7QJD - chains F and E of the 42 polymer chains in the assembly; structure by electron microscopy, 7.10 A resolution (low resolution: residue-level contacts below are approximate; hydrogen-bond / salt-bridge calls are withheld).

== Chain F ==
Molecule: Gamma-tubulin complex component 3
Organism: Homo sapiens
UniProt: Q96CW5 (GCP3_HUMAN); residues 1-907 here = UniProt positions 1-907
Sequence (907 residues; numbered 1 to 907; the number before each row is that of its first residue):
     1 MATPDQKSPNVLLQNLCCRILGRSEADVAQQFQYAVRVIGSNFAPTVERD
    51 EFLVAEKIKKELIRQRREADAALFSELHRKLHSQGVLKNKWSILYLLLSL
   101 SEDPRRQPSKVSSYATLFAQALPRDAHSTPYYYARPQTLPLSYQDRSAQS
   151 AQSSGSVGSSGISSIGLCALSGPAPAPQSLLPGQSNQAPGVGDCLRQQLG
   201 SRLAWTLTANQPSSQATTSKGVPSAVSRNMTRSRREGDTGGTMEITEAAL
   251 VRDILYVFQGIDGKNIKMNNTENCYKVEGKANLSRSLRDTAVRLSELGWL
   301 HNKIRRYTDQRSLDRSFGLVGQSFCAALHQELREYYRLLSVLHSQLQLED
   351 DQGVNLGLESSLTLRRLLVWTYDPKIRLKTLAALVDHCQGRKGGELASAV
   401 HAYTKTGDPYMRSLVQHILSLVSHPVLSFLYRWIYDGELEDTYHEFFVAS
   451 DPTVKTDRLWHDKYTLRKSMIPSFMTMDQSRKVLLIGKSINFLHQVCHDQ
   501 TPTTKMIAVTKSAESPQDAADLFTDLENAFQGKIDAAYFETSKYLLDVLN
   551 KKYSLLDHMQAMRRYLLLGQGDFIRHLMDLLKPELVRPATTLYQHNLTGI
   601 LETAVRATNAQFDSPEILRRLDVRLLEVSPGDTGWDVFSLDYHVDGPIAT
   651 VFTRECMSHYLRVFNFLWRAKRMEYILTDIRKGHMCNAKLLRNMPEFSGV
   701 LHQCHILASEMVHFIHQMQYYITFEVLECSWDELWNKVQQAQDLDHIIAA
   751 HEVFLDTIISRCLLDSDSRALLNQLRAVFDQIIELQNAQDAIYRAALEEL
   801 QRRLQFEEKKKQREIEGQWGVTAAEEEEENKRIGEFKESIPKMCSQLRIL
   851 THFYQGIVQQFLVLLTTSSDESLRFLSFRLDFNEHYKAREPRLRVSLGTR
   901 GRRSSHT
Disordered / not traced: 1-244, 348-361, 506-523, 812-826, 891-907
Curated features (UniProtKB/Swiss-Prot):
  - modified residue: A2 (N-acetylalanine), S113 (Phosphoserine)

== Chain E ==
Molecule: Gamma-tubulin complex component 2
Organism: Homo sapiens
UniProt: Q9BSJ2 (GCP2_HUMAN); numbering as in UniProt (aligned over 1-902)
Sequence (902 residues; row label = number of the first residue in the row):
     1 MSEFRIHHDVNELLSLLRVHGGDGAEVYIDLLQKNRTPYVTTTVSAHSAK
    51 VKIAEFSRTPEDFLKKYDELKSKNTRNLDPLVYLLSKLTEDKETLQYLQQ
   101 NAKERAELAAAAVGSSTTSINVPAAASKISMQELEELRKQLGSVATGSTL
   151 QQSLELKRKMLRDKQNKKNSGQHLPIFPAWVYERPALIGDFLIGAGISTD
   201 TALPIGTLPLASQESAVVEDLLYVLVGVDGRYVSAQPLAGRQSRTFLVDP
   251 NLDLSIRELVHRILPVAASYSAVTRFIEEKSSFEYGQVNHALAAAMRTLV
   301 KEHLILVSQLEQLHRQGLLSLQKLWFYIQPAMRTMDILASLATSVDKGEC
   351 LGGSTLSLLHDRSFSYTGDSQAQELCLYLTKAASAPYFEVLEKWIYRGII
   401 HDPYSEFMVEEHELRKERIQEDYNDKYWDQRYTIVQQQIPSFLQKMADKI
   451 LSTGKYLNVVRECGHDVTCPVAKEIIYTLKERAYVEQIEKAFNYASKVLL
   501 DFLMEEKELVAHLRSIKRYFLMDQGDFFVHFMDLAEEELRKPVEDITPPR
   551 LEALLELALRMSTANTDPFKDDLKIDLMPHDLITQLLRVLAIETKQEKAM
   601 AHADPTELALSGLEAFSFDYIVKWPLSLIINRKALTRYQMLFRHMFYCKH
   651 VERQLCSVWISNKTAKQHSLHSAQWFAGAFTLRQRMLNFVQNIQYYMMFE
   701 VMEPTWHILEKNLKSASNIDDVLGHHTGFLDTCLKDCMLTNPELLKVFSK
   751 LMSVCVMFTNCMQKFTQSMKLDGELGGQTLEHSTVLGLPAGAEERARKEL
   801 ARKHLAEHADTVQLVSGFEATINKFDKNFSAHLLDLLARLSIYSTSDCEH
   851 GMASVISRLDFNGFYTERLERLSAERSQKATPQVPVLRGPPAPAPRVAVT
   901 AQ
Disordered / not traced: 1-149, 192-200, 587-606, 664-673, 772-813, 845-850, 877-902
Curated features (UniProtKB/Swiss-Prot):
  - modified residue: Y83 (Phosphotyrosine)
  - natural variant: R297 (R297C: In CDCBM15; uncertain significance), R333 (R333C: In CDCBM15; uncertain significance), A615 (A615P: In CDCBM15; uncertain significance)

== Interface between chain F and chain E ==
Contacting residue pairs - 53 pairs, chain F then chain E:
  A281(F) - T201(E)
  N282(F) - T201(E)
  N282(F) - A202(E)
  L283(F) - T201(E)
  S284(F) - R231(E)
  R285(F) - D220(E)
  R285(F) - V228(E)
  R285(F) - D229(E)
  R285(F) - G230(E)
  R285(F) - R231(E)
  D289(F) - F191(E)
  D289(F) - D229(E)
  V292(F) - A186(E)
  R293(F) - A186(E)
  R293(F) - L187(E)
  R293(F) - I188(E)
  R293(F) - G189(E)
  E296(F) - R184(E)
  E296(F) - A186(E)
  E296(F) - L187(E)
  W299(F) - W180(E)
  W299(F) - R184(E)
  T363(F) - E311(E)
  R365(F) - L304(E)
  R365(F) - I305(E)
  R365(F) - V307(E)
  R365(F) - S308(E)
  R365(F) - E311(E)
  V369(F) - S308(E)
  Y372(F) - R297(E)
  Y372(F) - V300(E)
  Y372(F) - L304(E)
  D373(F) - K301(E)
  K375(F) - A186(E)
  K375(F) - L187(E)
  I376(F) - R297(E)
  K379(F) - E278(E)
  A382(F) - P178(E)
  A382(F) - W180(E)
  A383(F) - P178(E)
  D386(F) - P178(E)
  D386(F) - W180(E)
  A402(F) - P175(E)
  Y403(F) - P175(E)
  Y403(F) - I176(E)
  K405(F) - S170(E)
  K405(F) - Q287(E)
  G407(F) - Q287(E)
  G407(F) - H290(E)
  D408(F) - A294(E)
  R412(F) - E389(E)
  T524(F) - H401(E)
  F878(F) - P549(E)
Other interface residues (no listed pair), chain F (35 interface residues in all): L300, L362, R366, L368, T406, R874
Other interface residues (no listed pair), chain E (44 interface residues in all): G171, H173, F177, V181, E219, Y223, F283, A291, R315, P386, P403

== Summary ==
35 residues of chain F face 44 of chain E across their interface.
Here chain F is Gamma-tubulin complex component 3 and chain E is Gamma-tubulin complex component 2, both from
Homo sapiens. Entry 7QJD (Structure of recombinant human gamma-Tubulin Ring Complex without actin) was
determined by electron microscopy (same publication as 7QJ0, 7QJ1, 7QJ2, 7QJ3, 7QJ4 and 7QJE).
